Entry 2IZY (X-ray diffraction, 2.20 A resolution); this record covers chains B and F of the 8 polymer chains in the assembly.

[Chain B (and F)]
Molecule: Camp-dependent protein kinase regulatory subunit II
From: Mus musculus
Notes: EC 2.7.11.11; chain F of this document is another copy of the same molecule, construct and numbering; everything in this record applies to it too
UniProt: P12368 (KAP2_RAT); residues 4-46 here correspond to UniProt positions 2-44 (UniProt number = residue number - 2)
Sequence (54 residues; each row starts with the number of its first residue):
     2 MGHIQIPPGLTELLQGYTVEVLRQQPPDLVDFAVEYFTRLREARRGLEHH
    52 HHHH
Disordered / not traced: 2-4, 51-55 (chain F: 2-4, 53-55)

[Chain B / chain F interface]
Pairs across the interface - 37 pairs, chain B then chain F:
  Pro9(B) - Pro9(F)  hydrophobic
  Gly10(B) - Glu13(F)
  Glu13(B) - Gly10(F)
  Glu13(B) - Glu13(F)
  Glu13(B) - Leu14(F)
  Leu14(B) - Glu13(F)
  Gln16(B) - Leu41(F)
  Gln16(B) - Arg45(F)
  Gln16(B) - Leu48(F)
  Gly17(B) - Leu41(F)
  Thr19(B) - Leu48(F)
  Val20(B) - Tyr37(F)  hydrophobic
  Val20(B) - Arg40(F)
  Val20(B) - Leu41(F)
  Val20(B) - Ala44(F)  hydrophobic
  Glu21(B) - Glu21(F)
  Glu21(B) - Gln25(F)
  Glu21(B) - Tyr37(F)
  Glu21(B) - Arg40(F)  salt bridge
  Leu23(B) - Ala44(F)  hydrophobic
  Arg24(B) - Glu21(F)  salt bridge
  Arg24(B) - Gln25(F)
  Arg24(B) - Arg40(F)
  Gln25(B) - Glu21(F)
  Tyr37(B) - Gly17(F)
  Tyr37(B) - Val20(F)  hydrophobic
  Tyr37(B) - Glu21(F)
  Arg40(B) - Val20(F)
  Arg40(B) - Arg24(F)
  Leu41(B) - Gln16(F)
  Leu41(B) - Gly17(F)
  Leu41(B) - Val20(F)
  Ala44(B) - Thr19(F)
  Ala44(B) - Val20(F)  hydrophobic
  Ala44(B) - Leu23(F)  hydrophobic
  Arg45(B) - Gln16(F)
  Leu48(B) - Thr19(F)

[Summary]
The chain B/chain F interface involves 18 residues from each chain; the contacts include 2 salt bridges. Polar
pairs include Glu21(B)-Arg40(F) and Arg24(B)-Glu21(F).
Both chains are Camp-dependent protein kinase regulatory subunit II (Mus musculus). Entry 2IZY (Molecular
Basis of AKAP Specificity for PKA Regulatory Subunits) was determined by X-ray diffraction together with 2IZX
from the same study.
